8PQY - chains A and B of the 3 polymer chains in the assembly; structure by electron microscopy, 3.80 A resolution.

== Chain A ==
Molecule: Cytoplasmic dynein 1 heavy chain 1
From: Homo sapiens
UniProt: Q14204 (DYHC1_HUMAN); numbering as in UniProt (aligned over 1-4646)
Amino-acid sequence (4646 residues; row label = number of the first residue in the row):
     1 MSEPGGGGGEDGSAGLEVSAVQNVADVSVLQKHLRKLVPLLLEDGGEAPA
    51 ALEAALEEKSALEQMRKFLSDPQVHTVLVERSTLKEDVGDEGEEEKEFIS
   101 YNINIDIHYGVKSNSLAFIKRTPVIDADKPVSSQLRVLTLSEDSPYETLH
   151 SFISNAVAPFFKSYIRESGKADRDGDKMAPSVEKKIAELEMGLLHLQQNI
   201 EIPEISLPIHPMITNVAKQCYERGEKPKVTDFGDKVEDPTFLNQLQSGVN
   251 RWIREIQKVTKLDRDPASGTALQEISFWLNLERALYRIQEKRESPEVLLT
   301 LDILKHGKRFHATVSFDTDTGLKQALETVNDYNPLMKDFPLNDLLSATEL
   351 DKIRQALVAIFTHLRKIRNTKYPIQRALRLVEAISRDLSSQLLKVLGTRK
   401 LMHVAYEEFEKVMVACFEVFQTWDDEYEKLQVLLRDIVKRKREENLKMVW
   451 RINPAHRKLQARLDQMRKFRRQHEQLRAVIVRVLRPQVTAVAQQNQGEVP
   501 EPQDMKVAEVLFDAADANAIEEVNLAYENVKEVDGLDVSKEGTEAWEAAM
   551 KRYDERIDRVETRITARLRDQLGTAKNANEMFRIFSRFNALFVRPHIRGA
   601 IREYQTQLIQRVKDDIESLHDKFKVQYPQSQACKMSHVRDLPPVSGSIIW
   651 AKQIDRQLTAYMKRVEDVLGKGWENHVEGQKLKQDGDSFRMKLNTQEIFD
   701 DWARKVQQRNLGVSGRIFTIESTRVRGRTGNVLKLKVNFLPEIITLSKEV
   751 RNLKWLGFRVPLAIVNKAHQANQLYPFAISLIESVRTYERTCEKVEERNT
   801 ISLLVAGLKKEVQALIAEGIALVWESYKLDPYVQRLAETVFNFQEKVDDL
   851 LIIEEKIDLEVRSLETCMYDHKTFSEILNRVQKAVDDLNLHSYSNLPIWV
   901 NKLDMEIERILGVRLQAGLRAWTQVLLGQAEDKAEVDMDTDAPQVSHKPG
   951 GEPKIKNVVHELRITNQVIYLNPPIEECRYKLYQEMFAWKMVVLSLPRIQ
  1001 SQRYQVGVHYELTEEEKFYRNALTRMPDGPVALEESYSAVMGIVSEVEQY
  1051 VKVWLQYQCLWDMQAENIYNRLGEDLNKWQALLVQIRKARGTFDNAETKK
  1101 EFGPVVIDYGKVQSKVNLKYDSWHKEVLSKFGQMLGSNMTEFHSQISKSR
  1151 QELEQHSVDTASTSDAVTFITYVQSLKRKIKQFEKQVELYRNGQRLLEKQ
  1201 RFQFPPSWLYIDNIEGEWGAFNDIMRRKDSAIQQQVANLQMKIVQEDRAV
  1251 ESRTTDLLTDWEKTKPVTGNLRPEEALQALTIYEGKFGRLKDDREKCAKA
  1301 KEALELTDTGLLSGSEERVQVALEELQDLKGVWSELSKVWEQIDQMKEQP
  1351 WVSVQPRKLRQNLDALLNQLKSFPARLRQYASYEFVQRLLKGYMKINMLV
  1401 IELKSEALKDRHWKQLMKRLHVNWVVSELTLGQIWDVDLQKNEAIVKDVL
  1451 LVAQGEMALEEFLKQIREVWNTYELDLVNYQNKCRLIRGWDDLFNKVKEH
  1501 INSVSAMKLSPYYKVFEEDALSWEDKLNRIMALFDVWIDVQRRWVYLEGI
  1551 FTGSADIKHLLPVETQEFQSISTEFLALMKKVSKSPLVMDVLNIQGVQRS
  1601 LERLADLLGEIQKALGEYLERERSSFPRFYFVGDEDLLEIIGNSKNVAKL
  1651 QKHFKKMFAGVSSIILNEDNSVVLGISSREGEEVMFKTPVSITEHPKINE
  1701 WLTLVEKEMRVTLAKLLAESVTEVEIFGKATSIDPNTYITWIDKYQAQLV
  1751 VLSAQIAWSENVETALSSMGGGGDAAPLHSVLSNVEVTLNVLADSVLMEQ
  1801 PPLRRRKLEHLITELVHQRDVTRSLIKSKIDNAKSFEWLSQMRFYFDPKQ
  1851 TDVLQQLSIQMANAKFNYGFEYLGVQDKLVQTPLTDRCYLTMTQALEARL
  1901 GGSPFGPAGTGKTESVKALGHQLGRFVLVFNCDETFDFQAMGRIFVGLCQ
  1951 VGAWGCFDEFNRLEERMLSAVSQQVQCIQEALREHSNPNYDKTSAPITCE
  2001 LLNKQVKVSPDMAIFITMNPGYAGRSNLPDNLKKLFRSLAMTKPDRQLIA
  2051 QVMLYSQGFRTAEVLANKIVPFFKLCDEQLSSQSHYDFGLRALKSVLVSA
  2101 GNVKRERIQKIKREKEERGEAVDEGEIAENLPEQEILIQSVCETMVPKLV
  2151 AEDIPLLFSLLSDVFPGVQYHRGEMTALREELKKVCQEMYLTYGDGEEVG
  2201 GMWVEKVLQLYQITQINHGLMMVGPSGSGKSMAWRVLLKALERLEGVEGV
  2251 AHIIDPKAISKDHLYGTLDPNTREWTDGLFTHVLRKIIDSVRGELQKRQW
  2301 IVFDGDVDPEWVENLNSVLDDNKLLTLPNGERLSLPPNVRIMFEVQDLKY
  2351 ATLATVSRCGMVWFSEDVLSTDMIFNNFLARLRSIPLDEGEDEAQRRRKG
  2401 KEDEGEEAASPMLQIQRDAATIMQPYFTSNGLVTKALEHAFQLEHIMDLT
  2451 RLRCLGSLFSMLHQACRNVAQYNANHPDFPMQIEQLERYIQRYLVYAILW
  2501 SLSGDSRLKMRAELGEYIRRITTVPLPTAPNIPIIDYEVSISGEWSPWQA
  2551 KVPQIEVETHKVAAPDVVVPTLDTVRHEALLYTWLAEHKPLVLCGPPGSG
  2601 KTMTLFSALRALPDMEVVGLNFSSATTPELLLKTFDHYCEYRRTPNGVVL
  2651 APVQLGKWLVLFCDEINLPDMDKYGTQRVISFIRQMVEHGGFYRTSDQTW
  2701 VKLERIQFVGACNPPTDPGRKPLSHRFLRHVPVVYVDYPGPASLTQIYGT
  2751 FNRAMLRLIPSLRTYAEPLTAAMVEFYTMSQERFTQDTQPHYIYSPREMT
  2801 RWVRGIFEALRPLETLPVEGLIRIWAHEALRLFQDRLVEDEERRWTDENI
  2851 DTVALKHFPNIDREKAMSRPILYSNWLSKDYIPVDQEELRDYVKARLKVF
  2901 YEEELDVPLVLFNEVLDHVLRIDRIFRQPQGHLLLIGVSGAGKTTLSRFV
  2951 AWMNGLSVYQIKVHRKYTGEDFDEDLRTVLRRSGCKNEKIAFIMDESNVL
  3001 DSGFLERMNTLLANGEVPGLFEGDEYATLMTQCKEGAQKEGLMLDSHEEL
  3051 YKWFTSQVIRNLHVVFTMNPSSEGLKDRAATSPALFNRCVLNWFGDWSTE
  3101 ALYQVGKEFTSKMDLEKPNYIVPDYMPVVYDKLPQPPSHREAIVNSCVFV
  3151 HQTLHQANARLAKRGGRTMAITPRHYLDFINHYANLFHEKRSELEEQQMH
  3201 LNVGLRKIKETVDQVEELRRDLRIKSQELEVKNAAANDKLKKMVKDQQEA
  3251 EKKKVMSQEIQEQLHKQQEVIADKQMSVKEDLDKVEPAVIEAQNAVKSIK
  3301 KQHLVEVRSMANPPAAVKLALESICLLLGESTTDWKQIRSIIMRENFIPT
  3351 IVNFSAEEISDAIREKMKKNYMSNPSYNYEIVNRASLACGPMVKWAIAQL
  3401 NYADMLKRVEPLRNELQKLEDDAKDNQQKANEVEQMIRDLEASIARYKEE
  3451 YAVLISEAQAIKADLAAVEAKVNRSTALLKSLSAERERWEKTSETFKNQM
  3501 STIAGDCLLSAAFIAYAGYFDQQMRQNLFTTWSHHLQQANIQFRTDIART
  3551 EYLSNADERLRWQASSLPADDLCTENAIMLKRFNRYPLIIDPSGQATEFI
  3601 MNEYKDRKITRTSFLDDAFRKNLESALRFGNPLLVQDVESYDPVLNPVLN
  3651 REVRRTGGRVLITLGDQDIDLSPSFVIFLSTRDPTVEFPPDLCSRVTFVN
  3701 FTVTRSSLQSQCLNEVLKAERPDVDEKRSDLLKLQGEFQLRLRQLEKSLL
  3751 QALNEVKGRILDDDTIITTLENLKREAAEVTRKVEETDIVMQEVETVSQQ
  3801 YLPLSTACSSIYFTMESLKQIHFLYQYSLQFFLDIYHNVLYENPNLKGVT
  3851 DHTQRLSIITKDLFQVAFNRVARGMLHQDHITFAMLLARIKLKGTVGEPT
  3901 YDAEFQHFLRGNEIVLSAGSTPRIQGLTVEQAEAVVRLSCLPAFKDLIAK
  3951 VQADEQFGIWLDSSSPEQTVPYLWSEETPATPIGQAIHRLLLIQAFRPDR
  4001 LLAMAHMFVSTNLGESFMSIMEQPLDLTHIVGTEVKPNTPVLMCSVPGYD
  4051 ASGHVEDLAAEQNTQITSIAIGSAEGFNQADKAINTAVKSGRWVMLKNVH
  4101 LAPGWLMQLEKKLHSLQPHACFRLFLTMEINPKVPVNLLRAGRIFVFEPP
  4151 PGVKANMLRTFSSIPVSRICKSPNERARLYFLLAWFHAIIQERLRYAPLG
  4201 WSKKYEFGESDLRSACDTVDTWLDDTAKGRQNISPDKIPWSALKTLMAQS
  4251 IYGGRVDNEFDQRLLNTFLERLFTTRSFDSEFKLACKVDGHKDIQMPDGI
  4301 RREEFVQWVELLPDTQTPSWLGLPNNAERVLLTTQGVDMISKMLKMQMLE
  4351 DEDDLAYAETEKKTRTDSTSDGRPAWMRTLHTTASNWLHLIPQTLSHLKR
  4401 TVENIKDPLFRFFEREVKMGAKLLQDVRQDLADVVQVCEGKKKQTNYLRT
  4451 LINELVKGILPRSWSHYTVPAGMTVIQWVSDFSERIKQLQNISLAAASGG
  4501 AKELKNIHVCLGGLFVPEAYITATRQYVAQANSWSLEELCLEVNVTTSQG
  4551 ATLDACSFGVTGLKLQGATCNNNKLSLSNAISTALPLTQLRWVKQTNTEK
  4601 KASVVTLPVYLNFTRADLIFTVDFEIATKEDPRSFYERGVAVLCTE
Not modelled in the structure: 1-1443, 1769-1774, 1988-1995, 2115-2127, 2390-2408, 3241-3449, 3847-3848, 3896, 3975-3977, 4351-4378, 4402, 4499-4501, 4546-4556, 4596-4602
Sequence notes: engineered mutation Glu-1567 (Arg in Q14204), Glu-1610 (Lys in Q14204)
UniProt features mapped onto this chain:
  - binding site (ATP): Gly-1906 to Thr-1913, Gly-2224 to Ser-2231, Gly-2595 to Thr-2602, Gly-2937 to Thr-2944
  - modified residue: Ser-2 (N-acetylserine), Ser-70 (Phosphoserine), Lys-1125 (N6-acetyllysine), Ser-1230 (Phosphoserine), Lys-3480 (N6-acetyllysine), Ser-4162 (Phosphoserine), Lys-4283 (N6-acetyllysine), Thr-4366 (Phosphothreonine), Ser-4368 (Phosphoserine)
Metal / ion sites: Mg2+ site 1: Asp-1958 (together with ADP); Mg2+ site 2: Ser-2231, Glu-2344, Glu-2688 (together with ATP)
Residues lining bound ligands:
  - ADP (adenosine-5'-diphosphate), molecule 1: Leu-1879, Val-1880, Thr-1882, Thr-1885, Ala-1908, Gly-1909, Thr-1910, Gly-1911, Lys-1912, Thr-1913, Glu-1914, Asp-1958, Glu-1959, Ile-2049, Leu-2090, Arg-2091, Lys-2094, Asp-2320, Asp-2321, Arg-2358
  - ADP, molecule 2: Val-2567, Val-2568, Val-2569, Thr-2571, Thr-2574, Pro-2597, Gly-2598, Ser-2599, Gly-2600, Lys-2601, Thr-2602, Met-2603, Pro-2739, Ile-2747, Tyr-2748, Phe-2751, Pro-2796, Arg-2797, Thr-2800
  - ADP, molecule 3: Val-2907, Pro-2908, Leu-2909, Val-2910, Val-2938, Ser-2939, Gly-2940, Ala-2941, Gly-2942, Lys-2943, Thr-2944, Thr-2945, Asp-2995, Trp-3097, Arg-3174, Leu-3177, Asn-3650, Asp-3691
  - ATP (adenosine-5'-triphosphate): Tyr-2190, Leu-2191, Thr-2192, Trp-2203, Ser-2226, Gly-2227, Ser-2228, Gly-2229, Lys-2230, Ser-2231, Met-2232, Asp-2304, Glu-2344, Leu-2369, Met-2373, Asn-2377, Leu-2452, Arg-2684, Glu-2688, Arg-2726, Arg-2729

== Chain B ==
Molecule: Platelet-activating factor acetylhydrolase IB subunit beta
From: Homo sapiens
UniProt: P43034 (LIS1_HUMAN); numbering as in UniProt (aligned over 1-410)
Amino-acid sequence (410 residues; row label = number of the first residue in the row):
     1 MVLSQRQRDELNRAIADYLRSNGYEEAYSVFKKEAELDVNEELDKKYAGL
    51 LEKKWTSVIRLQKKVMELESKLNEAKEEFTSGGPLGQKRDPKEWIPRPPE
   101 KYALSGHRSPVTRVIFHPVFSVMVSASEDATIKVWDYETGDFERTLKGHT
   151 DSVQDISFDHSGKLLASCSADMTIKLWDFQGFECIRTMHGHDHNVSSVAI
   201 MPNGDHIVSASRDKTIKMWEVQTGYCVKTFTGHREWVRMVRPNQDGTLIA
   251 SCSNDQTVRVWVVATKECKAELREHEHVVECISWAPESSYSSISEATGSE
   301 TKKSGKPGPFLLSGSRDKTIKMWDVSTGMCLMTLVGHDNWVRGVLFHSGG
   351 KFILSCADDKTLRVWDYKNKRCMKTLNAHEHFVTSLDFHKTAPYVVTGSV
   401 DQTVKVWECR
Not modelled in the structure: 1-88, 298-306
UniProt features mapped onto this chain:
  - region: Met-1 to Asp-38 (Required for self-association and interaction with PAFAH1B2 and PAFAH1B3), Phe-388 to Arg-410 (Interaction with NDEL1)
  - modified residue: Lys-53 (N6-acetyllysine), Ser-109 (Phosphoserine)

== How chain A and chain B interact ==
Pairs across the interface (24):
  Lys-3112(A) / Asp-178(B)  salt bridge
  Lys-3112(A) / Glu-183(B)
  Lys-3112(A) / Cys-184(B)
  Lys-3112(A) / Ile-185(B)
  Asp-3114(A) / Lys-175(B)  salt bridge
  Asp-3114(A) / Cys-184(B)  hydrogen bond
  Asp-3114(A) / Ile-185(B)
  Asp-3114(A) / Arg-186(B)  hydrogen bond (side chain-backbone)
  Asp-3114(A) / Thr-187(B)
  Glu-3116(A) / Ile-185(B)
  Glu-3116(A) / Arg-186(B)  salt bridge
  Pro-3118(A) / Gly-224(B)
  Arg-3191(A) / Lys-175(B)
  Glu-3195(A) / Lys-147(B)
  Glu-3195(A) / Gly-148(B)  hydrogen bond (side chain-backbone)
  Glu-3195(A) / His-149(B)
  Glu-3195(A) / Thr-150(B)
  Gln-3198(A) / Thr-150(B)
  Met-3199(A) / Asp-129(B)
  Met-3199(A) / Ala-130(B)  hydrophobic
  Met-3199(A) / Thr-150(B)
  Asn-3202(A) / Thr-150(B)  hydrogen bond (side chain-backbone)
  Phe-3496(A) / Thr-150(B)
  Lys-3497(A) / His-189(B)
Interface residues without a listed pair, chain A (14 interface residues in all): Met-3113, Glu-3196, Met-3500
Interface residues without a listed pair, chain B (16 interface residues in all): Asp-151

== Overview ==
14 residues of chain A and 16 residues of chain B are in contact, with 4 hydrogen bonds and 3 salt bridges.
Among the polar pairs are Lys-3112(A)/Asp-178(B), Asp-3114(A)/Lys-175(B) and Glu-3116(A)/Arg-186(B). Ligands
of chain A: 3 copies of ADP and ATP.
Here chain A is Cytoplasmic dynein 1 heavy chain 1 and chain B is Platelet-activating factor acetylhydrolase
IB subunit beta, both from Homo sapiens. Entry 8PQY (Cytoplasmic dynein-1 motor domain bound to LIS1) was
determined by electron microscopy, deposited together with 8PQW, 8PQZ, 8PR0, 8PR1, 8PR2, 8PR3 and 8PR4.
